8AP9 - chains G and S of the 13 polymer chains in the assembly; structure by electron microscopy, 3.70 A resolution.

[Chain G]
Protein: ATP synthase gamma subunit
From: Trypanosoma brucei brucei
Notes: EC 3.6.3.14
Reference sequence: A0A161CM65 (A0A161CM65_TRYBB); residue numbers follow UniProt; this construct covers 1-305
Sequence (305 residues; each row starts with the number of its first residue):
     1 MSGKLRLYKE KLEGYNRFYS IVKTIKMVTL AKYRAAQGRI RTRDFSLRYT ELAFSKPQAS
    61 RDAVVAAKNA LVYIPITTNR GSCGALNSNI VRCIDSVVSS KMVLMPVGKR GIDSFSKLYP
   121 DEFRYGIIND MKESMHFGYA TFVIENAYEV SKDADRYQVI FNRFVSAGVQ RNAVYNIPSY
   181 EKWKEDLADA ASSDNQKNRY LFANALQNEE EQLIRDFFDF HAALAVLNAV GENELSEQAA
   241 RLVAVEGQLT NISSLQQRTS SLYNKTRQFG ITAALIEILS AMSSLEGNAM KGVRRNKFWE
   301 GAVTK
Disordered / not traced: 1, 281-305
Small-molecule neighbours: UTP (uridine 5'-triphosphate): N208, E209, E210

[Chain S]
Protein: ATPase subunit 9, putative
From: Trypanosoma brucei brucei
Notes: EC 3.6.3.14
Reference sequence: Q38C84 (Q38C84_TRYB2); numbering as in UniProt (aligned over 1-118)
Sequence (118 residues; each row starts with the number of its first residue):
     1 MMRRLALQSS IRRATPFATP LVASTKALNP MCSAITIREA STVAISVQGL HYVGTGLAAI
    61 ALAGVGLGIG TIFGNLLVAC ARQPNLTKML FNYAILGFAL TEAIGLFALM LAFLMLFS
Disordered / not traced: 1-40
From the paper describing this entry:
  - binding site for UTP: R82

[Chain G / chain S interface]
Contacting residue pairs - 10 pairs, chain G then chain S:
  A191(G) - P84(S)
  S192(G) - P84(S)
  S192(G) - N85(S)
  D194(G) - N85(S)
  Y200(G) - Q83(S)  hydrogen bond
  Y200(G) - P84(S)
  Y200(G) - N85(S)  hydrogen bond (side chain-backbone)
  L201(G) - Q83(S)
  N204(G) - R82(S)
  N208(G) - R82(S)
Also at the interface, not in a pair above, chain G (8 interface residues in all): S193
Also at the interface, not in a pair above, chain S (5 interface residues in all): A81

[Overview]
8 residues of chain G face 5 of chain S across their interface; the contacts include 2 hydrogen bonds. Polar
contacts include Y200(G)-Q83(S) and Y200(G)-N85(S). Bound to chain G: UTP. From the paper: a binding site for
UTP at R82(S).
Here chain G is ATP synthase gamma subunit and chain S is ATPase subunit 9, putative, both from Trypanosoma
brucei brucei. Entry 8AP9 (rotor of the Trypanosoma brucei mitochondrial ATP synthase dimer) was determined by
electron microscopy, deposited together with 8AP6, 8AP7, 8AP8, 8APA, 8APB, 8APC and 7 further entries.
